PDB entry 6ESF | electron microscopy, 3.70 A resolution | chains G and I of the 10 polymer chains in the assembly

Chain G:
Protein: Histone H2A
Organism: Xenopus laevis
UniProt: Q6AZJ8 (Q6AZJ8_XENLA); residues 1-129 here correspond to UniProt positions 2-130 (UniProt number = residue number + 1)
Amino-acid sequence (129 residues; row label = number of the first residue in the row):
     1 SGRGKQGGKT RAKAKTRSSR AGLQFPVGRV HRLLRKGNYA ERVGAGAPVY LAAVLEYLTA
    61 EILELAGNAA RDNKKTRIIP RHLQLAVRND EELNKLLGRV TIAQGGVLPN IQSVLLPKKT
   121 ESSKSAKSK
Disordered / not traced: 1-15, 121-129

Chain I:
Molecule: 147-nt DNA strand
Organism: synthetic construct
Sequence (147 nucleotides; each row starts with the number of its first residue; numbers below 1 keep their minus sign (DA-73 is residue -73)):
   -73 ACAGGATGTA TATATCTGAC ACGTGCCTGG AGACTAGGGA GTAATCCCCT TGGCGGTTAA
   -13 AACGCGGGGG ACAGCGCGTA CGTGCGTTTA AGCGGTGCTA GAGCTGTCTA CGACCAATTG
    47 AGCGGCCTCG GCACCGGGAT TCTCCAG

How chain G and chain I interact:
Residue-residue contacts - 16 pairs, chain G then chain I:
  Arg29(G) - DG48(I)  hydrogen bond to the phosphate
  Arg29(G) - DC49(I)  salt bridge to the phosphate
  Glu41(G) - DA39(I)  phosphate contact
  Arg42(G) - DG38(I)  hydrogen bond to the sugar
  Arg42(G) - DA39(I)  phosphate contact
  Val43(G) - DG38(I)  sugar contact
  Val43(G) - DA39(I)  hydrogen bond to the phosphate
  Gly44(G) - DG38(I)  phosphate contact
  Ala45(G) - DG38(I)  hydrogen bond to the phosphate
  Lys75(G) - DC58(I)  sugar contact
  Lys75(G) - DA59(I)  salt bridge to the phosphate
  Thr76(G) - DG57(I)  sugar contact
  Thr76(G) - DC58(I)  hydrogen bond to the phosphate
  Arg77(G) - DG57(I)  hydrogen bond to the phosphate
  Arg77(G) - DC58(I)  salt bridge to the phosphate
  Lys119(G) - DT69(I)  salt bridge to the phosphate
Interface residues without a listed pair, chain G (11 interface residues in all): Arg35
Interface residues without a listed pair, chain I (9 interface residues in all): DC37

In short:
11 residues of chain G and 9 residues of chain I are in contact; the contacts include 6 hydrogen bonds and 4
salt bridges. Polar contacts include Arg42(G)-DG38(I), Arg29(G)-DG48(I) and Val43(G)-DA39(I).
Chain G is Histone H2A (Xenopus laevis) and chain I is a 147-nt DNA strand (synthetic construct); the
structure, Nucleosome : Class 1, was determined by electron microscopy, deposited together with 6ESG, 6ESH and
6ESI.
